7XB0 - chains A and B; structure by X-ray diffraction, 2.90 A resolution.

# Chain A
Molecule: Angiotensin-converting enzyme 2
Source organism: Homo sapiens
Notes: EC 3.4.17.23, 3.4.17.-
UniProtKB: Q9BYF1 (ACE2_HUMAN); numbering as in UniProt (aligned over 19-614)
Chain sequence (596 residues; each row starts with the number of its first residue):
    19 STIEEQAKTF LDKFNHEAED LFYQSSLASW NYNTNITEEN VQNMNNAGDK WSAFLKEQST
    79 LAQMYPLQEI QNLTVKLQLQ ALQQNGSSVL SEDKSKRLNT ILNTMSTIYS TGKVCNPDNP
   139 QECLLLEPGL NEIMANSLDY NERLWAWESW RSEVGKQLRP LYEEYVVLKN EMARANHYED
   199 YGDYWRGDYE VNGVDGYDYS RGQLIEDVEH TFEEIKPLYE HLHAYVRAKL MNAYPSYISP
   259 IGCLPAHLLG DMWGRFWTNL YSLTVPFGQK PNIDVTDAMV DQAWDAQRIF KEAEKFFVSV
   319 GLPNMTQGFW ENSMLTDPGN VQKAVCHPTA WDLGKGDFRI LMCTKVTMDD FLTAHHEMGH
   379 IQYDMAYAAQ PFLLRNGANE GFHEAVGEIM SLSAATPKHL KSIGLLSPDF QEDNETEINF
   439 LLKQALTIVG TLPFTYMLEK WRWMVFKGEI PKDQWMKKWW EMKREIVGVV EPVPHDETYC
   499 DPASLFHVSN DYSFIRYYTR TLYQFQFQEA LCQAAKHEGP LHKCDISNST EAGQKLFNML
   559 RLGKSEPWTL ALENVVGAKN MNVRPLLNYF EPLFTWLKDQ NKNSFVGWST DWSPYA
Disulfide bonds: Cys133-Cys141, Cys344-Cys361, Cys530-Cys542
Covalently attached groups: N-acetylglucosamine (NAG) linked to Asn53, Asn90, Asn322, Asn432, Asn546
Ion coordination: Zn2+: His374, His378, Glu402
UniProt features mapped onto this chain:
  - region (Interaction with SARS-CoV spike glycoprotein): Asp30 to Tyr41, Met82 to Pro84, Lys353 to Arg357
  - active site: Glu375 (Proton acceptor), His505 (Proton donor)
  - binding site (chloride): Arg169, Trp477, Lys481
  - binding site (substrate): Arg273, His345, Pro346, Tyr515
  - binding site (Zn(2+)): His374, His378, Glu402
  - glycosylation (N-linked (GlcNAc...) asparagine): Asn53, Asn90, Asn103, Asn322, Asn432, Asn546
  - mutagenesis: Ser19 (S19P: Increases slightly the interaction with RBD domain of SARS-CoV-2 spike protein), Gln24 to Lys26 (Slightly inhibits interaction with SARS-CoV spike glycoprotein), Gln24 (Q24T: Increases slightly the interaction with RBD domain of SARS-CoV-2 spike protein), Ala25 (A25V: Increases slightly the interaction with RBD domain of SARS-CoV-2 spike protein), Thr27 (T27Y: Increases slightly the interaction with RBD domain of SARS-CoV-2 spike protein. In sACE2.v2.2; increases interaction with RBD domain of SARS-CoV-2 spike protein ...), Leu29 (L29F: Increases slightly the interaction with RBD domain of SARS-CoV-2 spike protein), Lys31 (K31D: Abolishes interaction with SARS-CoV spike glycoprotein; K31Y: Increases slightly the interaction with RBD domain of SARS-CoV-2 spike protein), Asn33 (N33D: Increases slightly the interaction with RBD domain of SARS-CoV-2 spike protein), His34 (H34A: Increases slightly the interaction with RBD domain of SARS-CoV-2 spike protein), Glu37 (E37A: No effect on interaction with SARS-CoV spike glycoprotein), Asp38 (D38A: No effect on interaction with SARS-CoV spike glycoprotein), Leu39 (L39R: Increases slightly the interaction with RBD domain of SARS-CoV-2 spike protein), 48 further mutagenesis entries in UniProt
Reported in the primary citation:
  - post-translational modification sites: Asn90

# Chain B
Molecule: Spike protein S1
Source organism: Severe acute respiratory syndrome coronavirus 2
Notes: fragment: Omicron BA.2 RBD
UniProtKB: P0DTC2 (SPIKE_SARS2); numbering as in UniProt (aligned over 333-527)
Chain sequence (195 residues; row label = number of the first residue in the row):
   333 TNLCPFDEVF NATRFASVYA WNRKRISNCV ADYSVLYNFA PFFAFKCYGV SPTKLNDLCF
   393 TNVYADSFVI RGNEVSQIAP GQTGNIADYN YKLPDDFTGC VIAWNSNKLD SKVGGNYNYL
   453 YRLFRKSNLK PFERDISTEI YQAGNKPCNG VAGFNCYFPL RSYGFRPTYG VGHQPYRVVV
   513 LSFELLHAPA TVCGP
Disulfide bonds: Cys336-Cys361, Cys379-Cys432, Cys391-Cys525, Cys480-Cys488
Covalently attached groups: N-acetylglucosamine (NAG) linked to Asn343
Differences from the reference sequence: variant Asp339 (Gly in P0DTC2), Phe371 (Ser in P0DTC2), Pro373 (Ser in P0DTC2), Phe375 (Ser in P0DTC2), Ala376 (Thr in P0DTC2), Asn405 (Asp in P0DTC2), Ser408 (Arg in P0DTC2), Asn417 (Lys in P0DTC2), Lys440 (Asn in P0DTC2), Asn477 (Ser in P0DTC2), Lys478 (Thr in P0DTC2), Ala484 (Glu in P0DTC2), Arg493 (Gln in P0DTC2), Arg498 (Gln in P0DTC2), Tyr501 (Asn in P0DTC2), His505 (Tyr in P0DTC2)
UniProt features mapped onto this chain:
  - region: Asn448 to Phe456 (Immunodominant HLA epitope recognized by the CD8+)
  - glycosylation: Asn343 (N-linked (GlcNAc...) (complex) asparagine)
  - natural variant: Asp339 (G339D: In strain: Omicron/BA.1, Omicron/BA.2 and 4 more; this construct carries the variant), Arg346 (R346K: In strain: Mu/B.1.621; R346T: In strain: Omicron/BQ.1.1, Omicron/XBB.1.5 and 1 more), Leu368 (L368I: In strain: Omicron/XBB.1.5, Omicron/EG.5.1), Phe371 (S371F: In strain: Omicron/BA.2, Omicron/BA.2.12.1 and 6 more; this construct carries the variant), Pro373 (S373P: In strain: Omicron/BA.1, Omicron/BA.2 and 7 more; this construct carries the variant), Phe375 (S375F: In strain: Omicron/BA.1, Omicron/BA.2 and 7 more; this construct carries the variant), Ala376 (T376A: In strain: Omicron/BA.2, Omicron/BA.2.12.1 and 5 more; this construct carries the variant), Asn405 (D405N: In strain: Omicron/BA.2, Omicron/BA.2.12.1 and 6 more; this construct carries the variant), Ser408 (R408S: In strain: Omicron/BA.2, Omicron/BA.2.12.1 and 6 more; this construct carries the variant), Asn417 (K417N: In strain: Beta/B.1.351, Omicron/BA.1 and 8 more; this construct carries the variant), Lys440 (N440K: In strain: Omicron/BA.1, Omicron/BA.2 and 7 more; this construct carries the variant), Lys444 (K444T: In strain: Omicron/BQ.1.1), 16 further natural variant entries in UniProt
  - mutagenesis: Asn343 (N343Q: Reduced viral infectivity), Leu452 (L452R: Increased resistance to neutralizing antibodies. Decreases HLA binding to NF9 epitope. Increased binding affinity to human ACE2), Tyr453 (Y453F: Decreased HLA binding to NF9 epitope. Increased binding affinity to human ACE2), Ala475 (A475V: Increased resistance to neutralizing antibodies), Val483 (V483A: Increased resistance to neutralizing antibodies), Phe490 (F490L: Increased resistance to neutralizing antibodies and human covalescent sera neutralization), His519 (H519P: Increased resistance to human covalescent sera neutralization)
Reported in the primary citation:
  - binding site for beta-D-mannopyranose: Thr415
  - mutagenesis - G496S (1.5-fold): decreased binding to Angiotensin-converting enzyme 2 (chain A)
  - mutagenesis - S408R (Kd 16.37 nM): unchanged binding to Angiotensin-converting enzyme 2 (chain A)

# How chain A and chain B interact
Contacting residue pairs (43; chain A residue first):
  Ser19(A) - Ala475(B)  hydrogen bond (side chain-backbone)
  Ser19(A) - Asn477(B)  hydrogen bond
  Gln24(A) - Ala475(B)
  Gln24(A) - Gly476(B)
  Gln24(A) - Asn477(B)
  Gln24(A) - Asn487(B)  hydrogen bond
  Thr27(A) - Phe456(B)
  Thr27(A) - Tyr473(B)
  Thr27(A) - Tyr489(B)
  Phe28(A) - Tyr489(B)
  Asp30(A) - Leu455(B)
  Asp30(A) - Phe456(B)
  Lys31(A) - Phe456(B)
  Lys31(A) - Tyr489(B)
  Lys31(A) - Arg493(B)
  His34(A) - Asn417(B)
  His34(A) - Tyr453(B)  hydrogen bond
  His34(A) - Leu455(B)
  Glu35(A) - Arg493(B)  salt bridge
  Glu37(A) - His505(B)
  Asp38(A) - Tyr449(B)  hydrogen bond
  Asp38(A) - Arg498(B)  salt bridge
  Asp38(A) - Tyr501(B)
  Tyr41(A) - Arg498(B)
  Tyr41(A) - Thr500(B)  hydrogen bond
  Tyr41(A) - Tyr501(B)
  Gln42(A) - Tyr449(B)  hydrogen bond
  Gln42(A) - Arg498(B)
  Leu45(A) - Thr500(B)
  Leu79(A) - Phe486(B)
  Met82(A) - Phe486(B)  hydrophobic
  Tyr83(A) - Phe486(B)
  Tyr83(A) - Asn487(B)  hydrogen bond
  Tyr83(A) - Tyr489(B)  hydrogen bond
  Asn330(A) - Thr500(B)
  Lys353(A) - Tyr501(B)
  Lys353(A) - Gly502(B)  hydrogen bond (backbone-backbone)
  Lys353(A) - His505(B)  hydrogen bond
  Gly354(A) - Gly502(B)
  Gly354(A) - His505(B)
  Asp355(A) - Thr500(B)
  Asp355(A) - Gly502(B)
  Arg357(A) - Thr500(B)
Other interface residues (no listed pair), chain B (20 interface residues in all): Tyr495, Gly496
Interface features reported in the paper:
  - specific contacts: Glu35(A)-Arg493(B) (salt bridge), Asp38(A)-Tyr449(B) (hydrogen bond), Asp38(A)-Arg498(B) (salt bridge)
  - interface residues, chain A: Ser19(A), Gln24(A), His34(A), Glu35(A), Tyr41(A), Gln42(A), Tyr83(A), Lys353(A)

# In short
21 residues of chain A face 20 of chain B across their interface, with 11 hydrogen bonds and 2 salt bridges.
Among the polar pairs are Glu35(A)-Arg493(B), Asp38(A)-Arg498(B) and Ser19(A)-Ala475(B). The paper describes
salt bridges between Glu35(A) and Arg493(B) and Asp38(A) and Arg498(B); a hydrogen bond between Asp38(A) and
Tyr449(B). From the paper: a binding site for beta-D-mannopyranose at Thr415(B); G496S of chain B reduces
binding to Angiotensin-converting enzyme 2 (chain A).
Chain A is Angiotensin-converting enzyme 2 (Homo sapiens) and chain B is Spike protein S1 (Severe acute
respiratory syndrome coronavirus 2); the structure, Crystal structure of Omicron BA.2 RBD complexed with
hACE2, was determined by X-ray diffraction, deposited together with 7XAZ and 7XB1.
